PDB entry 6SJF | electron microscopy, 3.90 A resolution | chains B and D of the 4 polymer chains in the assembly

Chain B:
Protein: RecBCD enzyme subunit RecB
Source organism: Escherichia coli
Notes: EC 3.1.11.5
Reference sequence: P08394 (RECB_ECOLI); residues 1-1180 here = UniProt positions 1-1180
Chain sequence (1181 residues; numbered 0 to 1180; the number before each row is that of its first residue; numbering starts at 0):
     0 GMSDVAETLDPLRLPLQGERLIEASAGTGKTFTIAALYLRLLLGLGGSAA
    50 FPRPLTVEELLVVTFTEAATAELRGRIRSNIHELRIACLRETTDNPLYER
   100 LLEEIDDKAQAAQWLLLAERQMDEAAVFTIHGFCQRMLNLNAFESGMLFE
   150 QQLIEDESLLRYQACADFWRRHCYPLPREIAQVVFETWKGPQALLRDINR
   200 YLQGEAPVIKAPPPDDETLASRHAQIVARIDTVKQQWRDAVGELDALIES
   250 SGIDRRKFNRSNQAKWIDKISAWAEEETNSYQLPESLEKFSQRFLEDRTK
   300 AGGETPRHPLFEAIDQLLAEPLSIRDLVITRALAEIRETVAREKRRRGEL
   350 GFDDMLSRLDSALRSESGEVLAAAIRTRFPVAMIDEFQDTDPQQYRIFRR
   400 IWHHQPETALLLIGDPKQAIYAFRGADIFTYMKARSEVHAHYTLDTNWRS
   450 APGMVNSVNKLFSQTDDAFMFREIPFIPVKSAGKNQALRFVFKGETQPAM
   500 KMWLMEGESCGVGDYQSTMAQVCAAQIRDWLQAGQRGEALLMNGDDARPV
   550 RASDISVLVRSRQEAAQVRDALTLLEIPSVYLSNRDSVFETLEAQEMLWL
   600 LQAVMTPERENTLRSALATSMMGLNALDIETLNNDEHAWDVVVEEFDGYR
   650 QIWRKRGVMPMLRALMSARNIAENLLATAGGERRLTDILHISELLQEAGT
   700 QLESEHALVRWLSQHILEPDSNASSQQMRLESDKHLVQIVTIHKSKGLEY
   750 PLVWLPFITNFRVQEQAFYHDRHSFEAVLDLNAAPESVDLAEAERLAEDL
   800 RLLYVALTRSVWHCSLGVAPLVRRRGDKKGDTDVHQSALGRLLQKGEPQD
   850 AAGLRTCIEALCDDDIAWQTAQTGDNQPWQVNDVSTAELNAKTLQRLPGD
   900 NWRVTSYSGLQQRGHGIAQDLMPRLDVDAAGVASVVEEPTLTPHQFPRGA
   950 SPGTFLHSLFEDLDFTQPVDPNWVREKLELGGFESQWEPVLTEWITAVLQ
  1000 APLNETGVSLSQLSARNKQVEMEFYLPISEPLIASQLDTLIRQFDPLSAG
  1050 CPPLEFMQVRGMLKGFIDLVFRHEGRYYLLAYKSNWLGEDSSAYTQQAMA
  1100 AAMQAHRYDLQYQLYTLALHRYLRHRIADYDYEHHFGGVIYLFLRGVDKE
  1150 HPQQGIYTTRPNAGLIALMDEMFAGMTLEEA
Disordered / not traced: 0-4, 290-303, 911-937, 1175-1180
Sequence notes: expression tag (0); engineered mutation A1080 (Asp in P08394)

Chain D:
Protein: RecBCD enzyme subunit RecD
Source organism: Escherichia coli
Notes: EC 3.1.11.5
Reference sequence: P04993 (RECD_ECOLI); numbering as in UniProt (aligned over 1-608)
Chain sequence (608 residues; row label = number of the first residue in the row):
     1 MKLQKQLLEAVEHKQLRPLDVQFALTVAGDEHPAVTLAAALLSHDAGEGH
    51 VCLPLSRLENNEASHPLLATCVSEIGELQNWEECLLASQAVSRGDEPTPM
   101 ILCGDRLYLNRMWCNERTVARFFNEVNHAIEVDEALLAQTLDKLFPVSDE
   151 INWQKVAAAVALTRRISVISGGPGTGKTTTVAKLLAALIQMADGERCRIR
   201 LAAPTGKAAARLTESLGKALRQLPLTDEQKKRIPEDASTLHRLLGAQPGS
   251 QRLRHHAGNPLHLDVLVVDEASMIDLPMMSRLIDALPDHARVIFLGDRDQ
   301 LASVEAGAVLGDICAYANAGFTAERARQLSRLTGTHVPAGTGTEAASLRD
   351 SLCLLQKSYRFGSDSGIGQLAAAINRGDKTAVKTVFQQDFTDIEKRLLQS
   401 GEDYIAMLEEALAGYGRYLDLLQARAEPDLIIQAFNEYQLLCALREGPFG
   451 VAGLNERIEQFMQQKRKIHRHPHSRWYEGRPVMIARNDSALGLFNGDIGI
   501 ALDRGQGTRVWFAMPDGNIKSVQPSRLPEHETTWAMTVHKSQGSEFDHAA
   551 LILPSQRTPVVTRELVYTAVTRARRRLSLYADERILSAAIATRTERRSGL
   601 AALFSSRE
Disordered / not traced: 1-9, 607-608

Interface between chain B and chain D:
Contacting residue pairs - 11 pairs, chain B then chain D:
  E607(B) with S525(D); L527(D)
  E609(B) with A490(D)
  E635(B) with R526(D), salt bridge
  W638(B) with R526(D)
  D639(B) with R509(D), salt bridge; Q523(D), hydrogen bond
  V642(B) with Q523(D); R526(D)
  E643(B) with Q523(D)
  D646(B) with S525(D), hydrogen bond
Also at the interface, not in a pair above, chain D (8 interface residues in all): L491, P528

Overview:
Chain B and chain D each contribute 8 residues to their interface; the contacts include 2 hydrogen bonds and 2
salt bridges. Polar contacts include E635(B)-R526(D), D639(B)-R509(D) and D639(B)-Q523(D).
Here chain B is RecBCD enzyme subunit RecB and chain D is RecBCD enzyme subunit RecD, both from Escherichia
coli. Entry 6SJF (Cryo-EM structure of the RecBCD Chi unrecognised complex) was determined by electron
microscopy, deposited together with 6SJB, 6SJE, 6SJG, 6T2U and 6T2V.
